1MMR - chain A; structure by X-ray diffraction, 2.40 A resolution.

Chain A:
Molecule: Matrilysin
Organism: Homo sapiens
Notes: EC 3.4.24.23
UniProtKB: P09237 (MMP7_HUMAN); the construct lacks a stretch of the UniProt sequence, so the offset changes along the chain: 100-208 = UniProt 95-203; 209-268 = UniProt 205-264
Chain sequence (170 residues; row label = number of the first residue in the row):
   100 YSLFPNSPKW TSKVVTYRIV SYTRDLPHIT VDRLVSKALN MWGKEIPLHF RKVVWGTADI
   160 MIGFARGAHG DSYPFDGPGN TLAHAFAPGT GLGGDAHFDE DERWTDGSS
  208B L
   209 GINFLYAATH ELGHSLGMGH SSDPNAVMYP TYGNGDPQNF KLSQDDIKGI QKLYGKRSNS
Not modelled in the structure: 266-268
Bound ions: Ca2+ site 1: Asp158, Gly190, Gly192, Asp194; Zn2+ site 1: His168, Asp170, His183, His196; Ca2+ site 2: Asp175, Gly176, Gly178, Thr180, Asp198, Glu201; Zn2+ site 2: His218, His222, His228 (together with SRS)
Residues lining bound ligands: SRS (4-methyl-3-(9-oxo-1,8-diaza-tricyclo[10.6.1.0(13,18)]nonadeca-12(19),13(18),15,17-tetraene-10-carbamoyl)penta-methylsulfonediimine): Gly178, Asn179, Thr180, Leu181, Ala182, His183, Ala184, Tyr214, Ala215, His218, Glu219, His222, His228, Tyr237, Pro238, Thr239, Tyr240

Overview:
Chain A binds compound SRS. The Zn2+ site 2 is built by His218, His222 and His228. His168, Asp170, His183 and
His196 form the Zn2+ site 1.
Chain A is Matrilysin (Homo sapiens); the structure, Matrilysin complexed with sulfodiimine inhibitor, was
determined by X-ray diffraction, deposited together with 1MMP and 1MMQ.
